PDB entry 4UYH | X-ray diffraction, 1.73 A resolution | chain A

[Chain A]
Name: Bromodomain-containing protein 2
Organism: Homo sapiens
Notes: fragment: n-terminal bromodomain, residues 67-200
UniProtKB: P25440 (BRD2_HUMAN); residues 67-200 here = UniProt positions 67-200
Chain sequence (154 residues; numbered 47 to 200; the number before each row is that of its first residue):
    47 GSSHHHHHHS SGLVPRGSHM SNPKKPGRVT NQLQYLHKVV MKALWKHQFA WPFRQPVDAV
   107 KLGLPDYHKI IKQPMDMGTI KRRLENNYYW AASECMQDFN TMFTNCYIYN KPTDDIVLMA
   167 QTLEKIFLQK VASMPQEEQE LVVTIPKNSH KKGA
Disordered / not traced: 47-74, 184-200
Construct notes: expression tag (47-66)
Ligand contacts: 9S3 (1-[(2S,4R)-2-methyl-4-(phenylamino)-6-[4-(piperidin-1-ylmethyl)phenyl]-3,4-dihydroquinolin-1(2H)-yl]ethanone): W97, P98, F99, V103, K107, L108, L110, Y113, C152, Y155, N156, I162, M165
Swiss-Prot annotation at these positions:
  - binding site (a protein): D112, Y155, N156, K157, D160, D161

[Summary]
Ligands of chain A: compound 9S3. Curated annotation (UniProt) lists 6 protein-binding residues.
Chain A is Bromodomain-containing protein 2 (Homo sapiens); the structure, N-TERMINAL BROMODOMAIN OF HUMAN
BRD2 WITH
1-((2R,4S)-2-methyl-4-(phenylamino)-6-(4-(piperidin-1-ylmethyl)phenyl)-3,4-dihydroquinolin-1(2H)-yl)ethanone,
was determined by X-ray diffraction, deposited together with 4UYF and 4UYG.
